PDB entry 8HJ1 | electron microscopy, 3.27 A resolution | chains B and R of the 5 polymer chains in the assembly

== Chain B ==
Protein: Guanine nucleotide-binding protein G(I)/G(S)/G(T) subunit beta-1
Source organism: Homo sapiens
UniProt: P62873 (GBB1_HUMAN); residue numbers follow UniProt; this construct covers 1-340
Chain sequence (340 residues; each row starts with the number of its first residue):
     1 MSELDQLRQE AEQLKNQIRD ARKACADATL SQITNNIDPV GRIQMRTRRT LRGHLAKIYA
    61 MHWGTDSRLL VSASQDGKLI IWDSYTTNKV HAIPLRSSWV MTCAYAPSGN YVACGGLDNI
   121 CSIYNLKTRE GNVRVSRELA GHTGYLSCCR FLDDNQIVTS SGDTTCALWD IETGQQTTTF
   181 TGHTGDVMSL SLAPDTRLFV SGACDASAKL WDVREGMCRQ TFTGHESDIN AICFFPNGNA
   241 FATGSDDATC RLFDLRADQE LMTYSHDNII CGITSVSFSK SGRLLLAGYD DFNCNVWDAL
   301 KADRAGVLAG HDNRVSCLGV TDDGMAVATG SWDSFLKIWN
Not modelled in the structure: 1-2
Swiss-Prot annotation at these positions:
  - modified residue: S2 (N-acetylserine), H266 (Phosphohistidine)

== Chain R ==
Protein: Probable G-protein coupled receptor 21
Source organism: Homo sapiens
UniProt: Q99679 (GPR21_HUMAN); numbering as in UniProt (aligned over 1-349)
Chain sequence (349 residues; numbered 1 to 349; the number before each row is that of its first residue):
     1 MNSTLDGNQS SHPFCLLAFG YLETVNFCLL EVLIIVFLTV LIISGNIIVI FVFHCAPLLN
    61 HHTTSYFIQT MAYADLFVGV SCVVPSLSLL HHPLPVEESL TCQIFGFVVS VLKSVSMASL
   121 ACISIDRYIA ITKPLTYNTL VTPWRLRLCI FLIWLYSTLV FLPSFFHWGK PGYHGDVFQW
   181 CAESWHTDSY FTLFIVMMLY APAALIVCFT YFNIFRICQQ HTKDISERQA RFSSQSGETG
   241 EVQACPDKRY AMVLFRITSV FYILWLPYII YFLLESSTGH SNRFASFLTT WLAISNSFCN
   301 CVIYSLSNSV FQRGLKRLSG AMCTSCASQT TANDPYTVRS KGPLNGCHI
Not modelled in the structure: 1-25, 235-250, 325-349
Cystine bridges: C102-C181
Swiss-Prot annotation at these positions:
  - glycosylation (N-linked (GlcNAc...) asparagine): N2, N8
What the authors report for this chain:
  - mutagenesis - K170E, C181A: decreased signaling in response to Gs
  - mutagenesis - S86T/V109I/V177I/Q179E/R283P: unchanged signaling
  - mutagenesis - P246A: decreased signaling
  - mutagenesis - K170E, C181A: decreased signaling in response to G15

== Chain B / chain R interface ==
Pairs across the interface - 10 pairs, chain B then chain R:
  Q44(B) with T324(R)
  A309(B) with R317(R)
  G310(B) with R317(R)
  H311(B) with R317(R)
  D312(B) with L58(R); R313(R), salt bridge
  D333(B) with L58(R)
  F335(B) with P57(R); L58(R)
  K337(B) with P57(R)
Other interface residues (no listed pair), chain B (11 interface residues in all): R46, T50, R52
Other interface residues (no listed pair), chain R (6 interface residues in all): H61

== Summary ==
The interface between chain B and chain R involves 11 residues on one side and 6 on the other, with 1 salt
bridge. Its one salt-bridged contact is D312(B)-R313(R). The paper reports that K170E and C181A of chain R
reduce signaling in response to Gs; K170E and C181A of chain R reduce signaling in response to G15.
Chain B is Guanine nucleotide-binding protein G(I)/G(S)/G(T) subunit beta-1 and chain R is Probable G-protein
coupled receptor 21, both from Homo sapiens; the structure, GPR21(wt) and Gs complex, was determined by
electron microscopy (same publication as 8HIX, 8HJ0 and 8HJ2).
